PDB entry 9CXG | electron microscopy, 3.00 A resolution | chains A and B of the 4 polymer chains in the assembly

[Chain A (and B)]
Name: Cone cGMP-specific 3', 5'-cyclic phosphodiesterase subunit alpha'
Source organism: Homo sapiens
Notes: EC 3.1.4.35; chain B of this document is another copy of the same molecule, construct and numbering; everything in this record applies to it too
Reference sequence: P51160 (PDE6C_HUMAN); residues 2-830 here = UniProt positions 2-830
Amino-acid sequence (843 residues; row label = number of the first residue in the row; numbers below 1 keep their minus sign (Gly-12 is residue -12)):
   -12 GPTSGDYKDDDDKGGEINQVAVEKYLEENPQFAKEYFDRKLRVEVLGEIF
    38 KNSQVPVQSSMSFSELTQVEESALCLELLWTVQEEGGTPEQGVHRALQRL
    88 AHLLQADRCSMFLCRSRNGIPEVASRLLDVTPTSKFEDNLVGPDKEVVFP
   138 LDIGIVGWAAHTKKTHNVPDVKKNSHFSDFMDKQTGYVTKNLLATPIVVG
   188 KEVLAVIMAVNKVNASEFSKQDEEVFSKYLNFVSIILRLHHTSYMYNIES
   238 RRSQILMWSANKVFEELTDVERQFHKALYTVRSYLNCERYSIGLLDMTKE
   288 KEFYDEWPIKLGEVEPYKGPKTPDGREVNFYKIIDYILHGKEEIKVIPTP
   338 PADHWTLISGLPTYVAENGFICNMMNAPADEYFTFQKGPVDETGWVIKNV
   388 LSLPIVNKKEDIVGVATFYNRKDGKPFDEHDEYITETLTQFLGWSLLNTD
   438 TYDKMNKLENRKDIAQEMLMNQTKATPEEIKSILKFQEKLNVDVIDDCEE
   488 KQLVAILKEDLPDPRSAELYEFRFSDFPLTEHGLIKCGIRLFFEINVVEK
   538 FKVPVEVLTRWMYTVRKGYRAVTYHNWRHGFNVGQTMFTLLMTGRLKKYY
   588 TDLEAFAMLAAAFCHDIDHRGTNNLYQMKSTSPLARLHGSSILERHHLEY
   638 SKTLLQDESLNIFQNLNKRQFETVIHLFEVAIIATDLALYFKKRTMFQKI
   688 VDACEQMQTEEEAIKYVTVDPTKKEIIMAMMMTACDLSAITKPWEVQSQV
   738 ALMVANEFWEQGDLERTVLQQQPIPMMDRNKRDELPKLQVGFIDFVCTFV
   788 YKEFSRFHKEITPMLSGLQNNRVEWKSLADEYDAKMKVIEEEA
Disordered / not traced: -12 to 54, 826-830 (chain B: -12 to 52, 824-830)
Sequence notes: expression tag (-12 to 1)
Curated features (UniProtKB/Swiss-Prot):
  - active site: His562 (Proton donor)
  - binding site (3',5'-cyclic GMP): Ser97, Asp116, Asp169 to Thr172, Thr176
  - binding site (a divalent metal cation): His566, His602, Asp603, Asp723
  - natural variant: Arg29 (R29W: In COD4 and ACHM5), Arg104 (R104W: In ACHM5), Tyr323 (Y323N: In ACHM5), Pro391 (P391L: In ACHM5), Met455 (M455V: In ACHM5), His602 (H602L: In ACHM5), Glu790 (E790K: In ACHM5), Ile826 (I826S: Found in a renal cell carcinoma sample)
Metal / ion sites: Zn2+: His566, His602, Asp603, Asp723 (together with guanosine-5'-monophosphate); Mg2+: Asp603 (together with guanosine-5'-monophosphate)
Small-molecule neighbours:
  - guanosine-5'-monophosphate (5GP): Tyr561, His562, His566, His602, Asp603, His606, Thr672, Leu674, Asp723, Leu724, Ile727, Val741, Phe745, Met763, Gln776, Phe779
  - cyclic guanosine monophosphate (PCG): Arg95, Cys96, Ser97, Phe99, Leu115, Asp116, Phe136, Gly141, Ile142, Val143, His163, Phe164, Ser165, Met168, Asp169, Thr172, Tyr174, Thr176, Leu179, Met195, Val197
From the paper describing this entry:
  - binding site for cyclic guanosine monophosphate: Leu115
  - mutagenesis - L115F: increased binding to cyclic guanosine monophosphate
  - disease-associated variants - R29W, Y323N (citing earlier work)

[How chain A and chain B interact]
Pairs across the interface (162):
  Gln55(A) - Val56(B)
  Val56(A) - Gln55(B)
  Ser59(A) - Gln55(B)  hydrogen bond (side chain-backbone)
  Ser59(A) - Val56(B)
  Ser59(A) - Ser59(B)  hydrogen bond
  Cys62(A) - Leu63(B)  hydrophobic
  Leu63(A) - Gln55(B)
  Leu63(A) - Ser59(B)
  Leu66(A) - Cys62(B)  hydrophobic
  Leu66(A) - Leu66(B)  hydrophobic
  Leu66(A) - Phe219(B)  hydrophobic
  Trp67(A) - Asn218(B)
  Gln70(A) - Asn218(B)  hydrogen bond
  Gln70(A) - Ile222(B)
  Gly187(A) - Glu72(B)  hydrogen bond (backbone-side chain)
  Lys215(A) - Leu63(B)
  Asn218(A) - Trp67(B)
  Asn218(A) - Gln70(B)
  Phe219(A) - Leu63(B)  hydrophobic
  Phe219(A) - Trp67(B)  hydrophobic
  Ile222(A) - Gln70(B)
  Arg225(A) - Val69(B)  hydrogen bond (side chain-backbone)
  Arg225(A) - Leu226(B)
  Leu226(A) - Arg225(B)
  Leu226(A) - Leu226(B)  hydrophobic
  Thr229(A) - Ser230(B)
  Met232(A) - Tyr233(B)
  Tyr233(A) - Met232(B)
  Tyr233(A) - Tyr233(B)
  Tyr233(A) - Glu236(B)
  Glu236(A) - Tyr233(B)
  Glu236(A) - Glu236(B)
  Glu236(A) - Ser237(B)
  Glu236(A) - Ser240(B)  hydrogen bond
  Ser237(A) - Glu236(B)
  Arg239(A) - Ser240(B)  hydrogen bond
  Arg239(A) - Gln241(B)  hydrogen bond
  Arg239(A) - Met244(B)
  Ser240(A) - Glu236(B)  hydrogen bond
  Ser240(A) - Arg239(B)  hydrogen bond
  Ser240(A) - Ser240(B)
  Ser240(A) - Leu243(B)
  Leu243(A) - Ser240(B)
  Leu243(A) - Leu243(B)  hydrophobic
  Leu243(A) - Met244(B)  hydrophobic
  Met244(A) - Arg239(B)
  Met244(A) - Leu243(B)  hydrophobic
  Met244(A) - Thr424(B)
  Met244(A) - Gln427(B)
  Met244(A) - Trp431(B)  hydrophobic
  Ala247(A) - Phe428(B)  hydrophobic
  Asn248(A) - Trp431(B)
  Val250(A) - Phe251(B)  hydrophobic
  Phe251(A) - Val250(B)  hydrophobic
  Phe251(A) - Phe251(B)  hydrophobic
  Phe251(A) - Phe428(B)  hydrophobic
  Phe251(A) - Trp431(B)  hydrophobic
  Phe251(A) - Leu434(B)
  Phe251(A) - Asn435(B)
  Glu252(A) - Lys395(B)
  Leu254(A) - Thr438(B)
  Glu289(A) - Arg632(B)  salt bridge
  Phe290(A) - Glu666(B)
  Phe290(A) - Val667(B)  hydrophobic
  Phe290(A) - Ile670(B)  hydrophobic
  Tyr291(A) - Leu676(B)  hydrophobic
  Tyr291(A) - Lys679(B)
  Tyr291(A) - Lys680(B)  hydrogen bond (backbone-side chain)
  Trp294(A) - Lys680(B)
  Trp294(A) - Met683(B)  hydrophobic
  Trp294(A) - Thr709(B)
  Trp294(A) - Glu712(B)  hydrogen bond
  Trp294(A) - Ile713(B)  hydrophobic
  Lys297(A) - Thr709(B)
  Leu298(A) - Asp707(B)
  Leu298(A) - Thr709(B)
  Glu300(A) - Met683(B)
  Glu300(A) - Lys686(B)
  Lys395(A) - Glu252(B)
  Thr424(A) - Met244(B)
  Gln427(A) - Met244(B)
  Phe428(A) - Ala247(B)  hydrophobic
  Phe428(A) - Phe251(B)  hydrophobic
  Trp431(A) - Met244(B)  hydrophobic
  Trp431(A) - Asn248(B)
  Trp431(A) - Phe251(B)
  Leu434(A) - Phe251(B)
  Leu434(A) - Glu253(B)
  Leu434(A) - Asn435(B)
  Asn435(A) - Phe251(B)
  Asn435(A) - Asn435(B)
  Thr438(A) - Leu254(B)
  Thr438(A) - Thr438(B)
  Thr438(A) - Met442(B)
  Lys441(A) - Met442(B)
  Met442(A) - Lys441(B)
  Met442(A) - Met442(B)  hydrophobic
  Lys444(A) - Leu624(B)
  Leu445(A) - Lys449(B)
  Glu446(A) - Arg623(B)  salt bridge
  Asn447(A) - Pro620(B)
  Asn447(A) - Arg623(B)  hydrogen bond
  Asn447(A) - Leu624(B)
  Arg448(A) - Leu624(B)
  Arg448(A) - Glu636(B)  salt bridge
  Lys449(A) - Leu445(B)
  Lys449(A) - Arg448(B)
  Lys449(A) - Lys449(B)
  Ile451(A) - Arg607(B)
  Ile451(A) - Pro620(B)  hydrophobic
  Ile451(A) - Leu621(B)  hydrophobic
  Ile451(A) - Leu624(B)  hydrophobic
  Ala452(A) - Gln453(B)
  Ala452(A) - Leu456(B)
  Gln453(A) - Ala452(B)
  Glu454(A) - Arg557(B)  salt bridge
  Glu454(A) - Arg607(B)  salt bridge
  Met455(A) - Leu456(B)  hydrophobic
  Met455(A) - Arg557(B)
  Met455(A) - Asp605(B)
  Met455(A) - Arg607(B)  hydrogen bond
  Met455(A) - His633(B)  hydrogen bond
  Leu456(A) - Ala452(B)
  Leu456(A) - Met455(B)  hydrophobic
  Leu456(A) - Leu456(B)  hydrophobic
  Asn458(A) - Arg557(B)
  Gln459(A) - Thr460(B)
  Gln459(A) - Lys554(B)  hydrogen bond (side chain-backbone)
  Thr460(A) - Gln459(B)
  Lys554(A) - Gln459(B)  hydrogen bond (backbone-side chain)
  Arg557(A) - Glu454(B)  salt bridge
  Arg557(A) - Asn458(B)  hydrogen bond
  Asp605(A) - Met455(B)
  Arg607(A) - Ile451(B)
  Arg607(A) - Glu454(B)  salt bridge
  Arg607(A) - Met455(B)
  Pro620(A) - Asn447(B)
  Pro620(A) - Ile451(B)
  Leu621(A) - Ile451(B)  hydrophobic
  Arg623(A) - Asn447(B)  hydrogen bond
  Leu624(A) - Asn447(B)
  Leu624(A) - Arg448(B)
  Leu624(A) - Ile451(B)  hydrophobic
  Arg632(A) - Glu289(B)  salt bridge
  His633(A) - Met455(B)  hydrogen bond
  Glu636(A) - Arg448(B)  salt bridge
  Val667(A) - Phe290(B)  hydrophobic
  Val667(A) - Trp294(B)  hydrophobic
  Ile670(A) - Phe290(B)  hydrophobic
  Leu676(A) - Tyr291(B)  hydrophobic
  Lys679(A) - Tyr291(B)
  Lys680(A) - Tyr291(B)  hydrogen bond (side chain-backbone)
  Lys680(A) - Trp294(B)
  Met683(A) - Trp294(B)  hydrophobic
  Asp707(A) - Leu298(B)
  Thr709(A) - Trp294(B)
  Thr709(A) - Lys297(B)
  Thr709(A) - Leu298(B)
  Lys710(A) - Leu298(B)
  Glu712(A) - Trp294(B)  hydrogen bond
  Ile713(A) - Trp294(B)  hydrophobic
  Ile713(A) - Leu298(B)  hydrophobic
Other interface residues (no listed pair), chain A (101 interface residues in all): Ala60, Val69, Val186, Ser221, Ser230, Gln241, Asp292, Pro295, Tyr420, Ser432, Gly555, His625, Ser627, Tyr637, His663, Glu666, Ala716
Other interface residues (no listed pair), chain B (95 interface residues in all): Glu58, Thr229, Asp292, Pro295, Ser432, Lys444, Glu446, Tyr637, His663, Lys710, Ala716

[Summary]
The interface between chain A and chain B involves 101 residues on one side and 95 on the other; the contacts
include 22 hydrogen bonds and 9 salt bridges. Polar contacts include Glu289(A)-Arg632(B), Glu446(A)-Arg623(B)
and Arg448(A)-Glu636(B). The paper reports a binding site for cyclic guanosine monophosphate at Leu115(A);
L115F of chain A increases binding to cyclic guanosine monophosphate.
Chain A and chain B are both Cone cGMP-specific 3', 5'-cyclic phosphodiesterase subunit alpha' (Homo sapiens);
the structure, Structure of PDE6C in complex with inhibitory cone p gamma in the presence of cGMP, was
determined by electron microscopy, deposited together with 9CXH, 9CXI and 9CXJ.
